5WM9 - chains A and D; structure by X-ray diffraction, 1.85 A resolution.

== Chain A (and D) ==
Molecule: Rv0078
From: Mycobacterium tuberculosis H37Rv
Notes: chain D of this document is another copy of the same molecule, construct and numbering; everything in this record applies to it too
Reference sequence: O53623 (O53623_MYCTU); residues 1-201 here = UniProt positions 1-201
Amino-acid sequence (214 residues; each row starts with the number of its first residue):
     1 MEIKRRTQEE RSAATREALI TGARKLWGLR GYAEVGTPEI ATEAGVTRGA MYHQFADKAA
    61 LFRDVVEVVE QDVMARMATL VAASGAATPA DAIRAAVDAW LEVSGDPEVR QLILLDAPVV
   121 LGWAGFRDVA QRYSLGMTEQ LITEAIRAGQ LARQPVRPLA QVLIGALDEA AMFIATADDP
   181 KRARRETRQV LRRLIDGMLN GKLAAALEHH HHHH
Disordered / not traced: 1-4, 201-214 (chain D: 1-5, 200-214)
Construct notes: expression tag (202-214)

== Interface between chain A and chain D ==
Residue-residue contacts - 55 pairs, chain A then chain D:
  Pro-118(A) / Val-119(D)
  Val-119(A) / Val-119(D)
  Trp-123(A) / Leu-115(D)  hydrophobic
  Trp-123(A) / Glu-169(D)  hydrogen bond
  Trp-123(A) / Met-172(D)  hydrophobic
  Trp-123(A) / Thr-176(D)
  Arg-127(A) / Thr-176(D)  hydrogen bond
  Ala-152(A) / Arg-193(D)
  Arg-153(A) / Arg-193(D)
  Gln-154(A) / Gln-189(D)
  Gln-154(A) / Val-190(D)
  Gln-154(A) / Arg-193(D)
  Pro-155(A) / Glu-186(D)
  Pro-155(A) / Gln-189(D)
  Pro-155(A) / Val-190(D)
  Arg-157(A) / Phe-173(D)
  Pro-158(A) / Phe-173(D)  hydrophobic
  Pro-158(A) / Glu-186(D)
  Pro-158(A) / Thr-187(D)
  Leu-159(A) / Val-190(D)
  Gln-161(A) / Glu-169(D)
  Gln-161(A) / Phe-173(D)
  Val-162(A) / Ala-166(D)  hydrophobic
  Val-162(A) / Ala-170(D)  hydrophobic
  Val-162(A) / Leu-191(D)  hydrophobic
  Gly-165(A) / Gly-165(D)
  Gly-165(A) / Glu-169(D)
  Ala-166(A) / Val-162(D)  hydrophobic
  Ala-166(A) / Ala-166(D)
  Glu-169(A) / Trp-123(D)  hydrogen bond
  Glu-169(A) / Gln-161(D)  hydrogen bond
  Glu-169(A) / Gly-165(D)
  Ala-170(A) / Val-162(D)  hydrophobic
  Met-172(A) / Trp-123(D)
  Phe-173(A) / Trp-123(D)  hydrophobic
  Phe-173(A) / Arg-157(D)
  Phe-173(A) / Pro-158(D)  hydrophobic
  Thr-176(A) / Trp-123(D)
  Glu-186(A) / Pro-155(D)
  Glu-186(A) / Pro-158(D)
  Thr-187(A) / Pro-158(D)
  Gln-189(A) / Gln-154(D)
  Gln-189(A) / Pro-155(D)
  Val-190(A) / Gln-154(D)
  Val-190(A) / Pro-155(D)
  Val-190(A) / Pro-158(D)  hydrophobic
  Val-190(A) / Leu-159(D)
  Leu-191(A) / Val-162(D)  hydrophobic
  Arg-193(A) / Ala-152(D)
  Arg-193(A) / Arg-153(D)
  Arg-193(A) / Gln-154(D)
  Leu-194(A) / Val-162(D)  hydrophobic
  Leu-194(A) / Leu-194(D)  hydrophobic
  Gly-197(A) / Gly-197(D)
  Met-198(A) / Leu-194(D)  hydrophobic
Other interface residues (no listed pair), chain A (30 interface residues in all): Gly-122
Other interface residues (no listed pair), chain D (34 interface residues in all): Pro-118, Ala-124, Arg-127, Leu-163, Ile-164, Asp-168, Met-198

== Summary ==
The interface between chain A and chain D involves 30 residues on one side and 34 on the other; the contacts
include 4 hydrogen bonds. Polar contacts include Trp-123(A)/Glu-169(D), Arg-127(A)/Thr-176(D) and
Glu-169(A)/Gln-161(D).
Chain A and chain D are both Rv0078 (Mycobacterium tuberculosis H37Rv); the structure, Crystal Structure of
TetR family regulator Rv0078 from Mycobacterium tuberculosis, was determined by X-ray diffraction, deposited
together with 6C31.
